Entry 8PHR (electron microscopy, 2.65 A resolution); this record covers chains V and W of the 42 polymer chains in the assembly.

Chain V (and W):
Molecule: Decorator protein P03
From: Borreliella burgdorferi B31
Notes: chain W of this document is another copy of the same molecule, construct and numbering; everything in this record applies to it too
Chain sequence (185 residues; row label = number of the first residue in the row):
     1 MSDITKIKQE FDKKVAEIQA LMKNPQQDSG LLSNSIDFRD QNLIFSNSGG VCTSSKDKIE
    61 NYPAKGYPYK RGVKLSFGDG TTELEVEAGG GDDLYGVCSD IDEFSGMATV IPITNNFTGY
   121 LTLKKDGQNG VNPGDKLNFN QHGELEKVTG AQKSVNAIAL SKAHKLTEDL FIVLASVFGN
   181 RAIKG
Unresolved in the structure: 1-19, 126-130, 149-153, 183-185 (chain W: 1-20, 149-152, 183-185)

Chain V / chain W interface:
Residue-residue contacts (23; chain V residue first):
  S54(V) - K58(W)
  K56(V) - S55(W)
  K56(V) - K56(W)
  K56(V) - D57(W)
  D57(V) - K58(W)  salt bridge
  T114(V) - T114(W)
  N116(V) - K58(W)
  N116(V) - E60(W)  hydrogen bond
  N116(V) - Y95(W)
  N116(V) - P112(W)
  N116(V) - T114(W)
  G134(V) - F77(W)
  I158(V) - F77(W)  hydrophobic
  L160(V) - F77(W)  hydrophobic
  L160(V) - L84(W)  hydrophobic
  S176(V) - Y95(W)
  F178(V) - T114(W)
  N180(V) - N180(W)
  R181(V) - G91(W)
  R181(V) - D92(W)  hydrogen bond (side chain-backbone)
  R181(V) - D93(W)
  R181(V) - L94(W)  hydrogen bond (side chain-backbone)
  R181(V) - N180(W)  hydrogen bond
Interface residues without a listed pair, chain V (18 interface residues in all): N115, P133, K136, A159, G179, A182
Interface residues without a listed pair, chain W (19 interface residues in all): L75, I113, S154, V155

Summary:
18 residues of chain V and 19 residues of chain W are in contact, with 4 hydrogen bonds and 1 salt bridge.
Polar pairs include D57(V)-K58(W), N116(V)-E60(W) and R181(V)-D92(W).
Chain V and chain W are both Decorator protein P03 (Borreliella burgdorferi B31); the structure, Middle part
of the Borrelia bacteriophage BB1 procapsid, tenfold-symmetrized outer shell, was determined by electron
microscopy together with 8PHP, 8PHQ and 8PHS from the same study.
